6X6D - chains A and B of the 4 polymer chains in the assembly; structure by X-ray diffraction, 2.48 A resolution.

== Chain A (and B) ==
Protein: Glucocorticoid receptor
From: Homo sapiens
Notes: chain B of this document is another copy of the same molecule, construct and numbering; everything in this record applies to it too
UniProt: P04150 (GCR_HUMAN), isoform P04150-10; residues 417-490 here correspond to UniProt positions 391-464 (UniProt number = residue number - 26)
Chain sequence (74 residues; each row starts with the number of its first residue):
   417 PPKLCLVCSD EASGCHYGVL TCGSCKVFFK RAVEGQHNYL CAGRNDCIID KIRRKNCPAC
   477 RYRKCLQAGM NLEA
Metal / ion sites: Zn2+ site 1: Cys-421, Cys-424, Cys-438, Cys-441; Zn2+ site 2: Cys-457, Cys-463, Cys-473, Cys-476
Reported in the primary citation:
  - binding site for the 18-nt DNA strand: Val-443, Arg-447
  - binding site for the 18-nt DNA strand: Lys-442, Arg-447
  - conformationally variable residues: Arg-447

== How chain A and chain B interact ==
Pairs across the interface (19):
  Leu-456(A) with Ile-468(B), hydrophobic; Arg-469(B); Asn-472(B), hydrogen bond (backbone-side chain)
  Cys-457(A) with Arg-469(B), hydrogen bond (backbone-side chain)
  Ala-458(A) with Cys-463(B); Ile-464(B), hydrogen bond (backbone-backbone); Arg-469(B); Asn-472(B)
  Arg-460(A) with Arg-460(B)
  Asp-462(A) with Arg-460(B), salt bridge
  Cys-463(A) with Ala-458(B)
  Ile-464(A) with Ala-458(B), hydrogen bond (backbone-backbone)
  Ile-468(A) with Leu-456(B), hydrophobic
  Arg-469(A) with Leu-456(B); Cys-457(B); Ala-458(B)
  Asn-472(A) with Leu-456(B), hydrogen bond (side chain-backbone); Ala-458(B); Asn-472(B)
Other interface residues (no listed pair), chain B (10 interface residues in all): Asp-462

== In short ==
Chain A and chain B each contribute 10 residues to their interface; the contacts include 5 hydrogen bonds and
1 salt bridge. Among the polar pairs are Asp-462(A)/Arg-460(B), Leu-456(A)/Asn-472(B) and
Cys-457(A)/Arg-469(B). From the paper: a binding site for the 18-nt DNA strand at Val-443(A), Arg-447(A) and
Lys-442(A); conformational variability at Arg-447(A).
Both chains are Glucocorticoid receptor (Homo sapiens). Entry 6X6D (Glucocorticoid Receptor DNA binding domain
in complex with unmodified precursor for a modern recognition element (pre-GBS)) was determined by X-ray
diffraction together with 6X6E from the same study.
